9UTC - chains A and B; structure by electron microscopy, 3.33 A resolution.

[Chain A]
Protein: Taste receptor type 1 member 2, Engineered red fluorescent protein mScarlet3
Source organism: Homo sapiens
UniProt: Q8TE23 (TS1R2_HUMAN); residues 26-839 carry their UniProt numbers (814 of 1049 residues fall inside the UniProt entry; the rest is not from it)
Sequence (1078 residues; row label = number of the first residue in the row; numbers below 1 keep their minus sign (Met-3 is residue -3)):
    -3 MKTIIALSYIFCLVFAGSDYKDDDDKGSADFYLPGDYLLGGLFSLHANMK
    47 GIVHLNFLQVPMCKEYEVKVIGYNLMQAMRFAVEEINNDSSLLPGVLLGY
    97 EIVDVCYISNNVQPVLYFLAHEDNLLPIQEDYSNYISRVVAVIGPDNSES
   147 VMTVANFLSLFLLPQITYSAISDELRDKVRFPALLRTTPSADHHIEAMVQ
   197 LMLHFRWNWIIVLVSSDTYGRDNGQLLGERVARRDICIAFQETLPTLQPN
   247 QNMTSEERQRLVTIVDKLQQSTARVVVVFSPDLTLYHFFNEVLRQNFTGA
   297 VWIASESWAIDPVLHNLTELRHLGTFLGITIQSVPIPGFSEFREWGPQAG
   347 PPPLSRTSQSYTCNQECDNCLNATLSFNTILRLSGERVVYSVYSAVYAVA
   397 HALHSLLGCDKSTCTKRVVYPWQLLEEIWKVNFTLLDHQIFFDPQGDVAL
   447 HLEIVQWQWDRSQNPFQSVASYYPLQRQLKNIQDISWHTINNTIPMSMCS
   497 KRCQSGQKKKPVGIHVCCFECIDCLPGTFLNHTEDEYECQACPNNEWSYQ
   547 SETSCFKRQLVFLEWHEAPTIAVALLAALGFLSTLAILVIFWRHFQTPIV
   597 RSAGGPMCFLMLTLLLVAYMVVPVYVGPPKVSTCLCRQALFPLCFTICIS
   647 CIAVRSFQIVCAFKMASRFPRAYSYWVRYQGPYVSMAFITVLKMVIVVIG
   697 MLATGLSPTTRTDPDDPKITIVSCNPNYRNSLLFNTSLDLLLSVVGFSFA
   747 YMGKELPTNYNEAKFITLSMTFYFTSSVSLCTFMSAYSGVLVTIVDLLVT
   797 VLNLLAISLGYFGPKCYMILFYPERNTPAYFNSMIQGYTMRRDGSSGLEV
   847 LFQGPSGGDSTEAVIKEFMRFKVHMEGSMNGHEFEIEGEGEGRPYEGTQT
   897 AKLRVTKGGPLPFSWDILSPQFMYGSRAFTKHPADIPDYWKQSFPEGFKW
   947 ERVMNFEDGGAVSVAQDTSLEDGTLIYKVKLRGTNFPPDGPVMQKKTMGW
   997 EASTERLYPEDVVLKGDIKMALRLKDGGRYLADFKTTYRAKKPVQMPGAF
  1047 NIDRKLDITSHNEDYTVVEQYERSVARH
Unresolved in the structure: -3 to 25, 45-57, 343-356, 553-1074
Sequence notes: initiating methionine (-3); expression tag (-2 to 25)
Swiss-Prot annotation at these positions:
  - glycosylation (N-linked (GlcNAc...) asparagine): Asn84, Asn248, Asn292, Asn312, Asn368, Asn428, Asn487, Asn527
Disulfides: Cys59-Cys102, Cys233-Cys513, Cys363-Cys366, Cys405-Cys410, Cys495-Cys514, Cys499-Cys517, Cys520-Cys535, Cys538-Cys551

[Chain B]
Protein: Taste receptor type 1 member 3, mNeonGreen
Source organism: Homo sapiens
UniProt: chimeric construct of Q7RTX0, A0A1S4NYF2: residues 21-852 from Q7RTX0 (TS1R3_HUMAN) positions 21-852 (same numbers); residues 868-1102 from A0A1S4NYF2 positions 26-260 (UniProt number = residue number - 842)
Sequence (1130 residues; each row starts with the number of its first residue; numbers below 1 keep their minus sign (Met-7 is residue -7)):
    -7 MKTIIALSYIFCLVFAGSDYKDDDDKGSAPLCLSQQLRMKGDYVLGGLFP
    43 LGEAEEAGLRSRTRPSSPVCTRFSSNGLLWALAMKMAVEEINNKSDLLPG
    93 LRLGYDLFDTCSEPVVAMKPSLMFLAKAGSRDIAAYCNYTQYQPRVLAVI
   143 GPHSSELAMVTGKFFSFFLMPQVSYGASMELLSARETFPSFFRTVPSDRV
   193 QLTAAAELLQEFGWNWVAALGSDDEYGRQGLSIFSALAAARGICIAHEGL
   243 VPLPRADDSRLGKVQDVLHQVNQSSVQVVLLFASVHAAHALFNYSISSRL
   293 SPKVWVASEAWLTSDLVMGLPGMAQMGTVLGFLQRGAQLHEFPQYVKTHL
   343 ALATDPAFCSALGEREQGLEEDVVGQRCPQCDCITLQNVSAGLNHHQTFS
   393 VYAAVYSVAQALHNTLQCNASGCPAQDPVKPWQLLENMYNLTFHVGGLPL
   443 RFDSSGNVDMEYDLKLWVWQGSVPRLHDVGRFNGSLRTERLKIRWHTSDN
   493 QKPVSRCSRQCQEGQVRRVKGFHSCCYDCVDCEAGSYRQNPDDIACTFCG
   543 QDEWSPERSTRCFRRRSRFLAWGEPAVLLLLLLLSLALGLVLAALGLFVH
   593 HRDSPLVQASGGPLACFGLVCLGLVCLSVLLFPGQPSPARCLAQQPLSHL
   643 PLTGCLSTLFLQAAEIFVESELPLSWADRLSGCLRGPWAWLVVLLAMLVE
   693 VALCTWYLVAFPPEVVTDWHMLPTEALVHCRTRSWVSFGLAHATNATLAF
   743 LCFLGTFLVRSQPGCYNRARGLTFAMLAYFITWVSFVPLLANVQVVLRPA
   793 VQMGALLLCVLGILAAFHLPRCYLLMRQPGLNTPEFFLGGGPGDAQGQND
   843 GNTGNQGKHEGSSGLEVLFQGPSGGVSKGEEDNMASLPATHELHIFGSIN
   893 GVDFDMVGQGTGNPNDGYEELNLKSTKGDLQFSPWILVPHIGYGFHQYLP
   943 YPDGMSPFQAAMVDGSGYQVHRTMQFEDGASLTVNYRYTYEGSHIKGEAQ
   993 VKGTGFPADGPVMTNSLTAADWCRSKKTYPNDKTIISTFKWSYTTGNGKR
  1043 YRSTARTTYTFAKPMAANYLKNQPMYVFRKTELKHSKTELNFKEWQKAFT
  1093 DVMGMDELYKGSENLYFQSSGHHHHHHHHH
Unresolved in the structure: -7 to 21, 357-365, 557-1122
Sequence notes: initiating methionine (-7); expression tag (-6 to 20, 1103-1122); linker (853-867)
Swiss-Prot annotation at these positions:
  - region: Ile536 to Glu545 (Required for brazzein responsiveness)
  - glycosylation (N-linked (GlcNAc...) asparagine): Asn85, Asn130, Asn264, Asn285, Asn380, Asn411, Asn432, Asn475
Disulfides: Cys24-Cys351, Cys62-Cys103, Cys236-Cys517, Cys370-Cys373, Cys410-Cys415, Cys499-Cys518, Cys503-Cys521, Cys524-Cys538, Cys541-Cys554

[Chain A / chain B interface]
Pairs across the interface - 70 pairs, chain A then chain B:
  Ile104(A) - Lys155(B)  hydrogen bond (backbone-side chain)
  Asn107(A) - Lys155(B)
  Val108(A) - Lys155(B)
  Val108(A) - Phe159(B)  hydrophobic
  Gln109(A) - Phe159(B)
  Leu112(A) - Ala126(B)
  Leu112(A) - Ala127(B)
  Leu112(A) - Phe160(B)  hydrophobic
  Tyr113(A) - Ala127(B)  hydrophobic
  Asn120(A) - Ala126(B)
  Asn120(A) - Ala127(B)  hydrogen bond (backbone-backbone)
  Leu121(A) - Asp124(B)
  Leu121(A) - Ile125(B)
  Leu121(A) - Ala126(B)  hydrophobic
  Leu122(A) - Asp124(B)
  Leu122(A) - Ile125(B)  hydrogen bond (backbone-backbone)
  Ile124(A) - Leu114(B)  hydrophobic
  Ile124(A) - Met115(B)  hydrophobic
  Ile124(A) - Arg123(B)  hydrogen bond (backbone-side chain)
  Ile124(A) - Ile125(B)  hydrophobic
  Glu126(A) - Ser58(B)
  Glu126(A) - Lys111(B)  salt bridge
  Tyr128(A) - Pro57(B)  hydrogen bond (backbone-backbone)
  Ser129(A) - Arg56(B)
  Ser129(A) - Pro57(B)
  Thr149(A) - Lys155(B)
  Asn152(A) - Val152(B)
  Phe153(A) - Met110(B)  hydrophobic
  Phe153(A) - Leu114(B)  hydrophobic
  Phe153(A) - Phe156(B)  hydrophobic
  Ser155(A) - Arg54(B)
  Ser155(A) - Val107(B)
  Leu156(A) - Pro57(B)
  Leu156(A) - Ser58(B)
  Leu156(A) - Val107(B)
  Leu156(A) - Met110(B)  hydrophobic
  Leu156(A) - Lys111(B)
  Phe157(A) - Pro57(B)
  Leu158(A) - Arg54(B)
  Leu158(A) - Pro57(B)  hydrophobic
  Lys174(A) - Arg52(B)
  Val175(A) - Leu51(B)
  Val175(A) - Arg52(B)
  Val175(A) - Glu105(B)
  Arg176(A) - Glu148(B)  salt bridge
  Arg217(A) - Arg220(B)
  Arg217(A) - Gln221(B)
  Arg217(A) - Ser224(B)
  Gln221(A) - Asp215(B)
  Gln221(A) - Arg220(B)  hydrogen bond
  Gln221(A) - Leu242(B)
  Ala235(A) - Gly513(B)
  Phe236(A) - Phe514(B)
  Phe236(A) - Ser516(B)
  Gln237(A) - Phe514(B)  hydrogen bond (backbone-backbone)
  Gln237(A) - His515(B)  hydrogen bond (backbone-side chain)
  Glu238(A) - His515(B)
  Arg256(A) - Ala231(B)
  Lys263(A) - Ser516(B)
  Lys263(A) - Cys517(B)
  Thr358(A) - Cys129(B)
  Cys359(A) - Cys129(B)  hydrogen bond (backbone-side chain)
  Trp418(A) - Thr55(B)
  Trp418(A) - Arg56(B)
  Trp418(A) - Pro57(B)
  Glu422(A) - Thr55(B)
  Gln441(A) - Arg52(B)
  Val508(A) - Arg510(B)
  Ile510(A) - Gln265(B)  hydrogen bond (backbone-side chain)
  Ile510(A) - Ser266(B)
Also at the interface, not in a pair above, chain A (46 interface residues in all): Ser105, Pro123, Gln125, Asp127, Pro178, Thr268, Tyr357, Gly509
Also at the interface, not in a pair above, chain B (43 interface residues in all): Ser59, Pro106, Tyr128, Ile536

[Summary]
46 residues of chain A face 43 of chain B across their interface, with 10 hydrogen bonds and 2 salt bridges.
Polar pairs include Glu126(A)-Lys111(B), Arg176(A)-Glu148(B) and Ile104(A)-Lys155(B).
Chain A is Taste receptor type 1 member 2, Engineered red fluorescent protein mScarlet3 and chain B is Taste
receptor type 1 member 3, mNeonGreen, both from Homo sapiens; the structure, The VFT domains of human sweet
taste receptor TAS1R2 and TAS1R3 in the sucralose-bound state, was determined by electron microscopy (same
publication as 9UT8, 9UT9, 9UTA and 9UTB).
